Entry 8TUG (electron microscopy, 3.50 A resolution); this record covers chains B and C of the 16 polymer chains in the assembly.

== Chain B ==
Name: DNA-directed RNA polymerase subunit beta
Organism: Saccharomyces cerevisiae
Notes: EC 2.7.7.6
UniProt: A0A6A5Q4H2 (A0A6A5Q4H2_YEASX); numbering as in UniProt (aligned over 1-1224)
Sequence (1224 residues; each row starts with the number of its first residue):
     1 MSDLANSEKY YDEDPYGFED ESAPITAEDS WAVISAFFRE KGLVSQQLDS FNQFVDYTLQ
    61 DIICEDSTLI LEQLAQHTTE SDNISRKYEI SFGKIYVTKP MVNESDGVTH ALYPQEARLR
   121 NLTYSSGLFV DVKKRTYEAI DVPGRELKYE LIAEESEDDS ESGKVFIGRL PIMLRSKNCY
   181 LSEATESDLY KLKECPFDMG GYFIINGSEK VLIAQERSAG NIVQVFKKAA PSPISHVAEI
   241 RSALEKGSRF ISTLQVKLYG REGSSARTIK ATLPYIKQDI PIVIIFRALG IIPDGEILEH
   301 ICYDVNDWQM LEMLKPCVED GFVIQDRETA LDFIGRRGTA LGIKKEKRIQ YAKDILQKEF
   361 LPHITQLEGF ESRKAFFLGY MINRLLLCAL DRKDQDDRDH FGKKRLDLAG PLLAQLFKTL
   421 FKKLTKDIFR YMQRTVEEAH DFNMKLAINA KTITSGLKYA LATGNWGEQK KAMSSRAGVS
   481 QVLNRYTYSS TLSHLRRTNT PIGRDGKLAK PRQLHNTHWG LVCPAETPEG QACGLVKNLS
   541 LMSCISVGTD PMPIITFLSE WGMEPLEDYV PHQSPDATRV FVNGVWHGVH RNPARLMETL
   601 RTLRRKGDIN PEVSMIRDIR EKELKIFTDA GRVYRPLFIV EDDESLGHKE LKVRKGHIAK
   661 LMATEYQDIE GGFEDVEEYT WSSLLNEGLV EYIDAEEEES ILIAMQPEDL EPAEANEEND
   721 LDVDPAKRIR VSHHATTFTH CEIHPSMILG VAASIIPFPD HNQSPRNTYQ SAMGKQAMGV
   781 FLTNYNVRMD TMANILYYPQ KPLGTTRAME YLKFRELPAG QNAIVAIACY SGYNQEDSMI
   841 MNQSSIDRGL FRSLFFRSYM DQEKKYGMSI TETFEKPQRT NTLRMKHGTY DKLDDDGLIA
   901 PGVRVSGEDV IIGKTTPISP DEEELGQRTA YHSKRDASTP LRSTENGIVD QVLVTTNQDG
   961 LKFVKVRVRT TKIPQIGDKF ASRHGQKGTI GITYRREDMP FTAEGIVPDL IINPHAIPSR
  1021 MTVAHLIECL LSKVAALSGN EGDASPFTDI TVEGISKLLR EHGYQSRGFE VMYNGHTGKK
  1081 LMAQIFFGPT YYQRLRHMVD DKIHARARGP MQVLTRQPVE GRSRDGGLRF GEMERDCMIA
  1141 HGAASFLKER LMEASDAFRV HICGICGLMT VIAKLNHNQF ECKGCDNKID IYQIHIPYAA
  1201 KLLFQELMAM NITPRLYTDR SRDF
Disordered / not traced: 1-19, 73-86, 140-161, 244-251, 340-346, 436-441, 468-475, 503-513, 673-676, 717-735, 880-944
Metal / ion sites: Zn2+: Cys1163, Cys1166, Cys1182, Cys1185

== Chain C ==
Name: DNA-directed RNA polymerase II subunit RPB3
Organism: Saccharomyces cerevisiae
UniProt: A0A6A5Q0Z3 (A0A6A5Q0Z3_YEASX); numbering as in UniProt (aligned over 1-318)
Sequence (318 residues; each row starts with the number of its first residue):
     1 MSEEGPQVKI REASKDNVDF ILSNVDLAMA NSLRRVMIAE IPTLAIDSVE VETNTTVLAD
    61 EFIAHRLGLI PLQSMDIEQL EYSRDCFCED HCDKCSVVLT LQAFGESEST TNVYSKDLVI
   121 VSNLMGRNIG HPIIQDKEGN GVLICKLRKG QELKLTCVAK KGIAKEHAKW GPAAAIEFEY
   181 DPWNKLKHTD YWYEQDSAKE WPQSKNCEYE DPPNEGDPFD YKAQADTFYM NVESVGSIPV
   241 DQVVVRGIDT LQKKVASILL ALTQMDQDKV NFASGDNNTA SNMLGSNEDV MMTGAEQDPY
   301 SNASQMGNTG SGGYDNAW
Disordered / not traced: 1-2, 269-318
Metal / ion sites: Zn2+: Cys86, Cys88, Cys92, Cys95

== Interface between chain B and chain C ==
Pairs across the interface (74; chain B residue first):
  Asn786(B) - Val57(C)  hydrogen bond (side chain-backbone)
  Tyr797(B) - Glu61(C)
  Tyr797(B) - Phe62(C)  hydrophobic
  Tyr798(B) - Phe62(C)  hydrophobic
  Tyr798(B) - His65(C)
  Tyr798(B) - Arg66(C)
  Ser844(B) - Ala168(C)
  Asp847(B) - His65(C)
  Asp847(B) - His167(C)  salt bridge
  Asp847(B) - Ala168(C)  hydrogen bond (side chain-backbone)
  Arg848(B) - His65(C)
  Arg848(B) - Leu69(C)
  Gly849(B) - His65(C)
  Arg852(B) - His65(C)
  Ile948(B) - Glu61(C)
  Arg969(B) - Ala59(C)
  Arg969(B) - Asp60(C)  salt bridge
  Arg969(B) - Glu61(C)  salt bridge
  Thr971(B) - Glu61(C)
  Arg995(B) - Ala164(C)  hydrogen bond (side chain-backbone)
  Arg995(B) - Lys165(C)
  Arg995(B) - Ala168(C)
  Arg996(B) - Ile38(C)
  Arg996(B) - Ala173(C)  hydrogen bond (side chain-backbone)
  Arg996(B) - Ala174(C)  hydrogen bond (side chain-backbone)
  Glu997(B) - Arg34(C)
  Glu997(B) - Arg35(C)  hydrogen bond (backbone-side chain)
  Glu997(B) - Ile38(C)
  Glu997(B) - Ala39(C)
  Asp998(B) - Arg35(C)  salt bridge
  Phe1001(B) - Arg34(C)
  Phe1001(B) - Phe178(C)  hydrophobic
  Ala1003(B) - Glu177(C)
  Ala1003(B) - Phe178(C)  hydrogen bond (backbone-backbone)
  Glu1004(B) - Glu177(C)
  Gly1005(B) - Ile176(C)
  Arg1060(B) - Glu200(C)  hydrogen bond (side chain-backbone)
  Arg1060(B) - Trp201(C)
  Arg1060(B) - Pro202(C)
  Gly1063(B) - Pro202(C)
  Gln1065(B) - Glu200(C)  hydrogen bond (side chain-backbone)
  Gln1065(B) - Trp201(C)
  Arg1067(B) - Glu194(C)  salt bridge
  Phe1069(B) - Trp192(C)  hydrophobic
  Phe1069(B) - Trp201(C)  hydrophobic
  Glu1070(B) - Trp201(C)
  Tyr1073(B) - Glu179(C)
  Tyr1073(B) - Tyr180(C)  hydrophobic
  Gly1075(B) - Asn31(C)  hydrogen bond (backbone-side chain)
  Gly1075(B) - Arg34(C)  hydrogen bond (backbone-side chain)
  Gly1075(B) - Arg35(C)  hydrogen bond (backbone-side chain)
  His1076(B) - Asn31(C)  hydrogen bond (backbone-side chain)
  Thr1077(B) - Leu27(C)
  Thr1077(B) - Asn31(C)
  Gly1078(B) - Leu27(C)
  Gly1078(B) - Asn31(C)  hydrogen bond (backbone-side chain)
  Gly1078(B) - Phe178(C)
  Gly1078(B) - Tyr180(C)
  Lys1079(B) - Leu27(C)
  Lys1079(B) - Tyr180(C)
  Lys1080(B) - Tyr180(C)  hydrogen bond (backbone-side chain)
  Lys1080(B) - Asp181(C)  hydrogen bond (side chain-backbone)
  Lys1080(B) - His188(C)
  Lys1080(B) - Thr189(C)
  Leu1081(B) - Thr189(C)  hydrogen bond (backbone-side chain)
  Met1082(B) - Lys187(C)
  Met1082(B) - His188(C)
  Met1082(B) - Thr189(C)
  Met1082(B) - Asp190(C)  hydrogen bond (backbone-backbone)
  Gln1084(B) - Thr189(C)
  Gln1084(B) - Asp190(C)  hydrogen bond (side chain-backbone)
  Gln1084(B) - Tyr191(C)
  Gln1084(B) - Trp192(C)  hydrogen bond (side chain-backbone)
  Gln1084(B) - Trp201(C)
Other interface residues (no listed pair), chain B (41 interface residues in all): Leu854, Thr970, Thr1002, Tyr1064, Val1071, Asn1074
Other interface residues (no listed pair), chain C (37 interface residues in all): Lys199

== In short ==
Chain B and chain C form an interface of 41 and 37 residues respectively; the contacts include 20 hydrogen
bonds and 5 salt bridges. Polar contacts include Asp847(B)-His167(C), Arg969(B)-Asp60(C) and
Arg969(B)-Glu61(C). The Zn2+ site is built by Cys1163(B), Cys1166(B), Cys1182(B) and Cys1185(B).
Here chain B is DNA-directed RNA polymerase subunit beta and chain C is DNA-directed RNA polymerase II subunit
RPB3, both from Saccharomyces cerevisiae. Entry 8TUG (Cryo-EM structure of CPD-stalled Pol II in complex with
Rad26 (engaged state)) was determined by electron microscopy, deposited together with 8TVP, 8TVQ, 8TVS, 8TVV,
8TVW, 8TVX and 8TVY.
